4FYN - chain A; structure by X-ray diffraction, 2.32 A resolution.

== Chain A ==
Molecule: Tyrosine-protein kinase SYK
Organism: Homo sapiens
Notes: EC 2.7.10.2; fragment: residues 356-635, protein kinase domain
Reference sequence: P43405 (KSYK_HUMAN); residue numbers follow UniProt; this construct covers 356-635
Sequence (291 residues; each row starts with the number of its first residue):
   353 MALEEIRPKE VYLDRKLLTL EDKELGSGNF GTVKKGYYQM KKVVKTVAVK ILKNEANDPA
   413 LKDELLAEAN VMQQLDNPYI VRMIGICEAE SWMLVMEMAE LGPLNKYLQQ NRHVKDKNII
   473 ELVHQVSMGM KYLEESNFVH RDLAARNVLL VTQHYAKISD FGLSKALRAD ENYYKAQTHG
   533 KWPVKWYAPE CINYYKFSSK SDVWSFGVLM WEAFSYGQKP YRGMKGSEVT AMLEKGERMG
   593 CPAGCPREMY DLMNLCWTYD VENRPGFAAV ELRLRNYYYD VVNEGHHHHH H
Not modelled in the structure: 353-362, 380, 406-410, 529-532, 640-643
Sequence notes: expression tag (353-355, 636-643)
Ligand contacts: 0VE (3-[8-({4-[ethyl(2-hydroxyethyl)amino]phenyl}amino)imidazo[1,2-a]pyrazin-5-yl]phenol): L377, V385, A400, K402, E420, V433, M448, E449, M450, A451, E452, L453, G454, P455, L501, S511, D512
Curated features (UniProtKB/Swiss-Prot):
  - active site: D494 (Proton acceptor)
  - binding site (ATP): L377 to V385, K402
  - modified residue: Y364 (Phosphotyrosine), S379 (Phosphoserine), T384 (Phosphothreonine), Y484 (Phosphotyrosine), Y507 (Phosphotyrosine), Y525 (Phosphotyrosine), Y526 (Phosphotyrosine), T530 (Phosphothreonine), Y546 (Phosphotyrosine), S579 (Phosphoserine), T582 (Phosphothreonine), Y629 (Phosphotyrosine), Y630 (Phosphotyrosine), Y631 (Phosphotyrosine)
  - natural variant: M450 (M450I: In IMD82), S550 (S550F: In IMD82; S550Y: In IMD82)
  - mutagenesis: Y630 (Y630F: Loss of interaction with BLNK)

== Summary ==
Chain A binds compound 0VE. UniProt lists active-site residue D494, 10 ATP-binding residues and one
mutagenesis site.
Chain A is Tyrosine-protein kinase SYK (Homo sapiens); the structure, Crystal structure of spleen tyrosine
kinase complexed with 3-(8-{4-[Ethyl-(2-hydroxy-ethyl)-amino]-phenylamino}-imidazo[1,2-a]pyrazin-5-yl)-phenol,
was determined by X-ray diffraction, deposited together with 4FYO and 4FZ6.
